Entry 8K9E (electron microscopy, 3.33 A resolution); this record covers chains C and D of the 8 polymer chains in the assembly.

Chain C:
Molecule: Polysulphide reductase NrfD
Organism: Chloroflexus aurantiacus (strain ATCC 29366 / DSM 635 / J-10-fl)
Reference sequence: A9WEV4 (A9WEV4_CHLAA); residue numbers follow UniProt; this construct covers 1-486
Amino-acid sequence (486 residues; numbered 1 to 486; the number before each row is that of its first residue):
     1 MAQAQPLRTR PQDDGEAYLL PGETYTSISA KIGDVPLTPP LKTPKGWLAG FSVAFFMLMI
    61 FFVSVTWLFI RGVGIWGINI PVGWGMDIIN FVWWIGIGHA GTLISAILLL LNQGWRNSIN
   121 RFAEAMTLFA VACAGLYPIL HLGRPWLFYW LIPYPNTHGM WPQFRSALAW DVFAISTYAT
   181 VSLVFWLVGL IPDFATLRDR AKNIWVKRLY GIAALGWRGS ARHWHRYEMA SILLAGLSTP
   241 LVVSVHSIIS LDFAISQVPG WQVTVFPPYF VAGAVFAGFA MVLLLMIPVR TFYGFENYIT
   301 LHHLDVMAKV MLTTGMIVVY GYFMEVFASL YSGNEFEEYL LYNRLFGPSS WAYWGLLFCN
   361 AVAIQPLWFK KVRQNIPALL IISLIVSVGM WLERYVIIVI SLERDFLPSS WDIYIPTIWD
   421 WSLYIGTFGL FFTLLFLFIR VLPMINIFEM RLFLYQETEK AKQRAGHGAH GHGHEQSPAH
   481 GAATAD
Disordered / not traced: 1-15, 465-486
Residues lining bound ligands:
  - heme c (HEC): W150, H158, M160
  - pe(15:0/15:0) (JL3; [(2R)-3-[2-azanylethoxy(oxidanyl)phosphoryl]oxy-2-pentadecanoyloxy-propyl] pentadecanoate): L103, I107, L110, L111, N112, Q113, V243
  - pe(16:0/14:0) (JLQ; [(2R)-3-[2-azanylethoxy(oxidanyl)phosphoryl]oxy-2-tetradecanoyloxy-propyl] hexadecanoate): Y18, L108, L111, Q113, W115, A272, H302, V306, K309, V310, T313, T314, I317
  - JM9 (1,3-bis(13-methyltetradecanoyloxy)propan-2-yl pentadecanoate): L110, M229, I232, L233, G236, L237, T239, P240, V243, S244
From the paper describing this entry:
  - catalytic residues: H141, D171 (proposed by the authors, not directly observed)

Chain D:
Molecule: Quinol:cytochrome c oxidoreductase membrane protein
Organism: Chloroflexus aurantiacus (strain ATCC 29366 / DSM 635 / J-10-fl)
Reference sequence: A9WEV5 (A9WEV5_CHLAA); residues 1-179 here = UniProt positions 1-179
Amino-acid sequence (179 residues; row label = number of the first residue in the row):
     1 MRNDVYGVMA EFPTPEALIE ATRKAKAAGY TKMDAFSPFP IEEVIEEIAH GDTGVPRLVL
    61 LFGLIGAASG FILQYIGNLV DYPLNVGGRP LDITNWPAMI PITFESGILL ASFAAAIGMI
   121 VLNGLPSPYH PVFNVPRFQY ASQDAFFLCI EATDPLFDRS RTSQFLRSLN PMQVSEVAY
Disordered / not traced: 1-4
Residues lining bound ligands: JM9 (1,3-bis(13-methyltetradecanoyloxy)propan-2-yl pentadecanoate): P56, V59, L60, G63, A67, F104, G107, I108

Interface between chain C and chain D:
Residue-residue contacts (101):
  Y25(C) with F39(D), hydrophobic; D144(D)
  T26(C) with D144(D), hydrogen bond
  S29(C) with Q143(D)
  G159(C) with Y82(D)
  M160(C) with Y82(D), hydrophobic
  W161(C) with L73(D), hydrophobic; G77(D); D81(D), hydrogen bond
  P162(C) with N78(D), hydrogen bond (backbone-side chain)
  Q163(C) with N78(D), hydrogen bond (backbone-side chain); V86(D)
  F164(C) with N78(D); A98(D)
  R165(C) with N78(D); L84(D); V86(D); R89(D); P90(D), hydrogen bond (side chain-backbone); L91(D)
  A169(C) with I102(D)
  W170(C) with A98(D), hydrophobic; P101(D), hydrophobic; I102(D)
  F173(C) with I102(D), hydrophobic
  A174(C) with E105(D)
  T177(C) with E105(D); L109(D)
  T180(C) with L109(D); F113(D)
  V181(C) with S112(D)
  V184(C) with F113(D), hydrophobic
  A195(C) with S142(D)
  T196(C) with S142(D)
  R198(C) with F133(D)
  D199(C) with Q139(D); S142(D), hydrogen bond
  R200(C) with Q143(D)
  L215(C) with L125(D); S127(D)
  G216(C) with S127(D)
  W217(C) with L125(D), hydrophobic
  R218(C) with F36(D); H130(D); V132(D); F133(D)
  G219(C) with F36(D); S37(D)
  S220(C) with D34(D), hydrogen bond; A35(D); F36(D)
  A221(C) with D34(D), hydrogen bond (backbone-side chain); A35(D), hydrogen bond (backbone-backbone); I45(D), hydrophobic; I48(D), hydrophobic
  R222(C) with M33(D), hydrogen bond (side chain-backbone); D34(D); A49(D); N123(D); E151(D), salt bridge
  H223(C) with N123(D), hydrogen bond (side chain-backbone)
  W224(C) with S37(D), hydrogen bond (side chain-backbone); P38(D); P40(D); I45(D), hydrophobic
  H225(C) with I45(D); A49(D), hydrogen bond (side chain-backbone); G51(D); T53(D)
  R226(C) with T53(D), hydrogen bond (side chain-backbone); M119(D); L122(D), hydrogen bond (side chain-backbone); N123(D), hydrogen bond
  Y227(C) with M119(D), hydrophobic
  E228(C) with P40(D)
  M229(C) with T53(D); P56(D), hydrophobic
  A230(C) with M119(D), hydrophobic
  L233(C) with V55(D), hydrophobic; P56(D), hydrophobic; V59(D), hydrophobic
  L234(C) with S112(D)
  L237(C) with I108(D); A111(D), hydrophobic; S112(D)
  P240(C) with F104(D), hydrophobic
  L241(C) with E105(D); I108(D), hydrophobic
  S244(C) with F104(D); E105(D), hydrogen bond
  I248(C) with P101(D), hydrophobic
  R451(C) with P38(D); F39(D); S142(D), hydrogen bond (side chain-backbone)
  L452(C) with F39(D), hydrophobic; P40(D)
  Y455(C) with I19(D); F39(D), hydrophobic; I41(D)
  E459(C) with E16(D)
  K462(C) with E16(D), salt bridge
Also at the interface, not in a pair above, chain C (57 interface residues in all): T24, P153, V188, I191, K207, F448
Also at the interface, not in a pair above, chain D (63 interface residues in all): P15, V44, Q74, L79, N95, S106, A115, A116, P126, P128, F138

Summary:
57 residues of chain C and 63 residues of chain D are in contact, with 18 hydrogen bonds and 2 salt bridges.
Polar pairs include R222(C)-E151(D), K462(C)-E16(D) and T26(C)-D144(D). Compound JM9 is bound between chain C
and chain D. Bound to chain C: heme c, pe(16:0/14:0) and pe(15:0/15:0). From the paper: catalytic residues
H141(C) and D171(C).
Chain C is Polysulphide reductase NrfD and chain D is Quinol:cytochrome c oxidoreductase membrane protein,
both from Chloroflexus aurantiacus (strain ATCC 29366 / DSM 635 / J-10-fl); the structure, Cryo-EM structure
of the photosynthetic alternative complex III from Chloroflexus aurantiacus at 3.3 angstrom, was determined by
electron microscopy together with 8K9F and 8X2J from the same study.
